7D3D - chains A and a; structure by X-ray diffraction, 1.45 A resolution.

# Chain A
Protein: Speckle-type POZ protein
Organism: Homo sapiens
UniProt: O43791 (SPOP_HUMAN); numbering as in UniProt (aligned over 28-166)
Amino-acid sequence (139 residues; numbered 28 to 166; the number before each row is that of its first residue):
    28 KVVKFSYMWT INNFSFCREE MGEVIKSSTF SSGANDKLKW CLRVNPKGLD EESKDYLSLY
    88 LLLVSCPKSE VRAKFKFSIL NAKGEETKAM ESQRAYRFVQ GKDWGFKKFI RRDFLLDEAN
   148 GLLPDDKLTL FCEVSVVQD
Swiss-Prot annotation at these positions:
  - region: Tyr123 to Phe133 (Important for binding substrate proteins)

# Chain a
Protein: Glu-val-ser-ile-ile-gln-gly-ala-asp-ser-thr-thr
Organism: Homo sapiens
Amino-acid sequence (12 residues; row label = number of the first residue in the row):
    91 EVSIIQGADS TT

# How chain A and chain a interact
Residue-residue contacts (38; chain A residue first):
  Leu76(A) - Thr101(a)
  Tyr87(A) - Asp99(a)  hydrogen bond
  Tyr87(A) - Thr101(a)
  Phe102(A) - Ala98(a)  hydrophobic
  Lys103(A) - Ser93(a)  hydrogen bond
  Glu113(A) - Glu91(a)
  Thr114(A) - Glu91(a)
  Lys115(A) - Val92(a)
  Lys115(A) - Ile94(a)
  Ala116(A) - Val92(a)  hydrogen bond (backbone-backbone)
  Ala116(A) - Ser93(a)
  Ala116(A) - Ile94(a)  hydrogen bond (backbone-backbone)
  Met117(A) - Ile94(a)
  Met117(A) - Gln96(a)
  Glu118(A) - Ser93(a)  hydrogen bond
  Glu118(A) - Ile94(a)  hydrogen bond (backbone-backbone)
  Glu118(A) - Ile95(a)
  Glu118(A) - Gln96(a)  hydrogen bond (backbone-backbone)
  Ser119(A) - Gln96(a)
  Gln120(A) - Ile95(a)
  Gln120(A) - Gln96(a)  hydrogen bond (backbone-backbone)
  Gln120(A) - Gly97(a)
  Tyr123(A) - Gly97(a)
  Tyr123(A) - Ala98(a)  hydrogen bond (side chain-backbone)
  Lys129(A) - Ser100(a)  hydrogen bond
  Lys129(A) - Thr102(a)  hydrogen bond (side chain-backbone)
  Asp130(A) - Ser100(a)  hydrogen bond (backbone-side chain)
  Asp130(A) - Thr101(a)  hydrogen bond
  Trp131(A) - Ala98(a)
  Trp131(A) - Asp99(a)
  Trp131(A) - Ser100(a)
  Gly132(A) - Ala98(a)
  Gly132(A) - Asp99(a)  hydrogen bond (backbone-backbone)
  Phe133(A) - Gln96(a)
  Phe133(A) - Gly97(a)
  Phe133(A) - Ala98(a)  hydrophobic
  Phe133(A) - Asp99(a)
  Lys134(A) - Asp99(a)  hydrogen bond (backbone-side chain)
Interface residues without a listed pair, chain A (20 interface residues in all): Arg70

# Summary
Chain A and chain a form an interface of 20 and 12 residues respectively; the contacts include 15 hydrogen
bonds. Among the polar pairs are Tyr87(A)-Asp99(a), Lys103(A)-Ser93(a) and Glu118(A)-Ser93(a).
Here chain A is Speckle-type POZ protein and chain a is Glu-val-ser-ile-ile-gln-gly-ala-asp-ser-thr-thr, both
from Homo sapiens. Entry 7D3D (Crystal structure of SPOP bound with a peptide) was determined by X-ray
diffraction.
